6PRC - chains L and H of the 4 polymer chains in the assembly; structure by X-ray diffraction, 2.30 A resolution.

Chain L:
Name: Photosynthetic reaction center
From: Blastochloris viridis
UniProt: P06009 (RCEL_RHOVI); residues 1-273 here = UniProt positions 1-273
Chain sequence (273 residues; each row starts with the number of its first residue):
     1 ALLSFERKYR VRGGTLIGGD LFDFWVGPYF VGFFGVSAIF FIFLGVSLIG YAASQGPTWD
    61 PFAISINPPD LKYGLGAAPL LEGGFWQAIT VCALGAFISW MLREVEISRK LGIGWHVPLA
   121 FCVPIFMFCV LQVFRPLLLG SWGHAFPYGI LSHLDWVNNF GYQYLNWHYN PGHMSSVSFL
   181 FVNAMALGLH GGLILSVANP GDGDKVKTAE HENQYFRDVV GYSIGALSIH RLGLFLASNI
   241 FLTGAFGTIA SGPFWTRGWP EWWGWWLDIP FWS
Ion coordination: bacteriochlorophyll b Mg site 1 near H153 (its only coordinating residue here); bacteriochlorophyll b Mg site 2 near H173 (its only coordinating residue here); Fe2+: H190, H230 (shared with 3 residues of chain M)
Ligand contacts:
  - bacteriochlorophyll b (BCB), molecule 1: V46, I49, F97, F128, L131, F146, I150, L151, H153, L154, W156, V157
  - bacteriochlorophyll b (BCB), molecule 2: F97, F121, P124, I125, M127, F128, L131, V157, N158, F160, G161, Y162, W167, H168, G172, H173, S176, V177, L180, F181, I240, F241, G244, A245, G247, T248
  - bacteriochlorophyll b (BCB), molecule 3: V157, Y162, H168, L180, F181
  - bacteriochlorophyll b (BCB), molecule 4: H168, H173, M174, V177, S178, F181, V182, M185, V220, G221
  - bacteriopheophytin b (BPB), molecule 1: F41, I42, G45, I49, I89, C92, A93, A96, F97, W100, E104, V117, A120, F121, V123, P124, F128, F146, Y148, G149, I150, H153, A237, S238, F241
  - bacteriopheophytin b (BPB), molecule 2: F181, A184, M185, L189, F216, V219, V220
  - dg-420314 (CEB; 2-chloro-4-ethylamino-6-(s(-)-2'-cyano-4-butylamino)-1,3,5-triazine): L189, H190, L193, E212, N213, F216, V220, Y222, S223, I224, G225, A226, I229, L232
  - menaquinone-7 (MQ7): V26, Y29, F30, V31, G35, I39, I42, W100, R103

Chain H:
Name: Photosynthetic reaction center
From: Blastochloris viridis
UniProt: P06008 (RCEH_RHOVI); numbering as in UniProt (aligned over 2-258)
Chain sequence (258 residues; each row starts with the number of its first residue):
     1 MYHGALAQHL DIAQLVWYAQ WLVIWTVVLL YLRREDRREG YPLVEPLGLV KLAPEDGQVY
    61 ELPYPKTFVL PHGGTVTVPR RRPETRELKL AQTDGFEGAP LQPTGNPLVD AVGPASYAER
   121 AEVVDATVDG KAKIVPLRVA TDFSIAEGDV DPRGLPVVAA DGVEAGTVTD LWVDRSEHYF
   181 RYLELSVAGS ARTALIPLGF CDVKKDKIVV TSILSEQFAN VPRLQSRDQI TLREEDKVSA
   241 YYAGGLLYAT PERAESLL
Modified residues: M1 (n-formylmethionine; FME)

Chain L / chain H interface:
Residue-residue contacts (76):
  A1(L) - L43(H)
  A1(L) - V44(H)  hydrogen bond (backbone-backbone)
  A1(L) - E45(H)
  L2(L) - L43(H)
  L2(L) - V44(H)  hydrogen bond (backbone-backbone)
  L3(L) - G40(H)
  L3(L) - Y41(H)  hydrophobic
  L3(L) - L43(H)  hydrophobic
  L3(L) - V44(H)
  S4(L) - G40(H)  hydrogen bond (backbone-backbone)
  S4(L) - V44(H)
  S4(L) - R82(H)  hydrogen bond (side chain-backbone)
  S4(L) - E84(H)
  F5(L) - G40(H)
  F5(L) - E84(H)
  R7(L) - Q92(H)
  R7(L) - L101(H)
  K8(L) - E84(H)  salt bridge
  K8(L) - L88(H)
  K8(L) - V112(H)
  K8(L) - G113(H)  hydrogen bond (backbone-backbone)
  K8(L) - S116(H)
  K8(L) - Y117(H)
  Y9(L) - G113(H)
  R10(L) - P100(H)
  R10(L) - L101(H)  hydrogen bond (backbone-backbone)
  V11(L) - L90(H)  hydrophobic
  V11(L) - P100(H)
  V11(L) - L101(H)
  V11(L) - G113(H)
  V11(L) - P114(H)
  V11(L) - Y248(H)
  R12(L) - P100(H)
  R12(L) - L101(H)  hydrogen bond (backbone-backbone)
  R12(L) - Q102(H)
  R12(L) - L247(H)
  R12(L) - E255(H)  salt bridge
  G13(L) - A254(H)
  G14(L) - L247(H)
  G14(L) - A254(H)  hydrogen bond (backbone-backbone)
  T15(L) - E255(H)
  T15(L) - S256(H)  hydrogen bond
  T15(L) - L257(H)  hydrogen bond (backbone-backbone)
  L16(L) - L257(H)
  L16(L) - L258(H)  hydrogen bond (backbone-backbone)
  I17(L) - S256(H)
  G18(L) - S256(H)  hydrogen bond (backbone-side chain)
  G19(L) - S256(H)  hydrogen bond (backbone-side chain)
  D23(L) - P100(H)
  F24(L) - G98(H)
  W25(L) - G98(H)  hydrogen bond (backbone-backbone)
  W25(L) - P100(H)  hydrophobic
  R109(L) - R253(H)
  R109(L) - E255(H)  hydrogen bond (side chain-backbone)
  R109(L) - L257(H)
  K110(L) - P114(H)
  G112(L) - P114(H)
  G112(L) - L246(H)
  A198(L) - F68(H)
  N199(L) - K66(H)  hydrogen bond
  G203(L) - V69(H)
  D204(L) - V69(H)
  K205(L) - V69(H)
  K205(L) - L70(H)
  K205(L) - P71(H)
  V206(L) - F68(H)  hydrophobic
  V206(L) - V69(H)  hydrogen bond (backbone-backbone)
  V206(L) - P71(H)
  T208(L) - V128(H)
  A209(L) - E177(H)
  E210(L) - T127(H)
  E210(L) - V128(H)  hydrogen bond (side chain-backbone)
  E210(L) - S176(H)  hydrogen bond
  H211(L) - V128(H)
  A226(L) - E177(H)
  L227(L) - Y179(H)
Other interface residues (no listed pair), chain L (38 interface residues in all): L111, N213
Other interface residues (no listed pair), chain H (45 interface residues in all): E39, R86, T93, F96, E97, R175, A243

In short:
Chain L and chain H form an interface of 38 and 45 residues respectively; the contacts include 19 hydrogen
bonds and 2 salt bridges. Among the polar pairs are K8(L)-E84(H), R12(L)-E255(H) and S4(L)-R82(H).
Here chain L is Photosynthetic reaction center and chain H is Photosynthetic reaction center, both from
Blastochloris viridis. Entry 6PRC (Photosynthetic reaction center from rhodopseudomonas viridis (dg-420314
(triazine) complex)) was determined by X-ray diffraction together with 5PRC and 7PRC from the same study.
